5ZK1 - chains B and A of the 3 polymer chains in the assembly; structure by X-ray diffraction, 3.05 A resolution.

== Chain B ==
Molecule: 20-nt DNA strand
Sequence (20 nucleotides; each row starts with the number of its first residue; note: 1 number in that range is skipped by the numbering (no residue carries it; nothing is unmodelled there); numbers below 1 keep their minus sign (DC-10 is residue -10)):
   -10 CTTGGCTGAC
     1 GTCAGCCAAG

== Chain A ==
Molecule: Cyclic AMP-responsive element-binding protein 1
From: Homo sapiens
Notes: fragment: bZIP domain
UniProt: P16220 (CREB1_HUMAN); numbering as in UniProt (aligned over 283-341)
Sequence (59 residues; row label = number of the first residue in the row):
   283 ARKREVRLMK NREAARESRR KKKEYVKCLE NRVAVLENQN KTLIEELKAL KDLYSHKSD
Not modelled in the structure: 283-284, 338-341
Sequence notes: engineered mutation Ser300 (Cys in P16220), Ser337 (Cys in P16220)

== Chain B / chain A interface ==
Pairs across the interface (10):
  DA-2(B) - Arg301(A)  sugar contact
  DA-2(B) - Lys305(A)  salt bridge to the phosphate
  DC-1(B) - Arg301(A)  salt bridge to the phosphate
  DG1(B) - Arg294(A)  salt bridge to the phosphate
  DG1(B) - Arg298(A)  salt bridge to the phosphate
  DG1(B) - Arg301(A)  hydrogen bond to the base
  DT2(B) - Ala297(A)  base contact
  DC3(B) - Leu290(A)  phosphate contact
  DC3(B) - Asn293(A)  base contact
  DA4(B) - Asn293(A)  base contact

== In short ==
6 residues of chain B and 7 residues of chain A are in contact, with 1 hydrogen bond and 4 salt bridges. Polar
pairs include DG1(B)-Arg301(A), DA-2(B)-Lys305(A) and DC-1(B)-Arg301(A).
Chain B is a 20-nt DNA strand and chain A is Cyclic AMP-responsive element-binding protein 1 (Homo sapiens);
the structure, Crystal Structure of the CRTC2(SeMet)-CREB-CRE complex, was determined by X-ray diffraction
(same publication as 5ZKO).
